Entry 8Y0R (electron microscopy, 2.52 A resolution); this record covers chains H and L of the 6 polymer chains in the assembly.

[Chain H]
Name: pOA2 VH
From: Sus scrofa
Sequence (123 residues; numbered 1 to 123; the number before each row is that of its first residue):
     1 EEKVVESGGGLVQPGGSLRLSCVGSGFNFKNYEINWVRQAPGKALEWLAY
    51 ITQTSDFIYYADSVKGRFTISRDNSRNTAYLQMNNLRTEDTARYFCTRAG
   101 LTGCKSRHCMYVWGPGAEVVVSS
Cystine bridges: Cys22-Cys96, Cys104-Cys109

[Chain L]
Name: pOA2 VL
From: Sus scrofa
Sequence (109 residues; numbered 1 to 109; the number before each row is that of its first residue):
     1 QTVIQEPAMSVSLGGTVTLTCGFISGSVTGTNYPSWFQQTPGQPPRLLIY
    51 YANSRPTEVPSRFSGAISGNKAALTITGAQAEDEADYFCCLYKTNNNILF
   101 GGGTHLTVL
Cystine bridges: Cys21-Cys89

[Interface between chain H and chain L]
Contacting residue pairs - 39 pairs, chain H then chain L:
  Gln39(H) - Gln39(L)  hydrogen bond
  Gln39(H) - Phe88(L)
  Ala44(H) - Phe88(L)  hydrophobic
  Ala44(H) - Gly101(L)
  Ala44(H) - Gly102(L)
  Leu45(H) - Pro45(L)  hydrophobic
  Leu45(H) - Phe100(L)
  Glu46(H) - Phe100(L)
  Trp47(H) - Asn95(L)
  Trp47(H) - Asn96(L)
  Trp47(H) - Asn97(L)
  Trp47(H) - Ile98(L)  hydrophobic
  Trp47(H) - Phe100(L)
  Tyr59(H) - Asn95(L)  hydrogen bond
  Tyr59(H) - Asn96(L)
  Tyr60(H) - Asn96(L)
  Ala61(H) - Asn96(L)
  Lys65(H) - Asn96(L)
  Phe95(H) - Pro44(L)  hydrophobic
  Phe95(H) - Pro45(L)
  Leu101(H) - Leu47(L)  hydrophobic
  Leu101(H) - Tyr50(L)
  Gly103(H) - Tyr50(L)
  Cys104(H) - Tyr50(L)  hydrophobic
  Cys104(H) - Tyr51(L)  hydrogen bond
  Ser106(H) - Tyr51(L)  hydrogen bond
  Arg107(H) - Asn95(L)  hydrogen bond (side chain-backbone)
  Arg107(H) - Ile98(L)
  His108(H) - Tyr33(L)
  His108(H) - Ser35(L)  hydrogen bond (backbone-side chain)
  His108(H) - Tyr92(L)
  Cys109(H) - Leu47(L)
  Met110(H) - Phe37(L)
  Met110(H) - Leu47(L)
  Tyr111(H) - Glu58(L)  hydrogen bond
  Trp113(H) - Phe37(L)  hydrophobic
  Trp113(H) - Pro45(L)
  Gly114(H) - Pro44(L)
  Pro115(H) - Pro44(L)  hydrophobic
Interface residues without a listed pair, chain H (25 interface residues in all): Val37, Asp62, Lys105
Interface residues without a listed pair, chain L (20 interface residues in all): Pro56

[Overview]
The interface between chain H and chain L involves 25 residues on one side and 20 on the other, with 7
hydrogen bonds. Among the polar pairs are Gln39(H)-Gln39(L), Tyr59(H)-Asn95(L) and Cys104(H)-Tyr51(L).
Here chain H is pOA2 VH and chain L is pOA2 VL, both from Sus scrofa. Entry 8Y0R (Complex of FMDV A/WH/CHA/09
and inter-serotype broadly neutralizing antibodies pOA-2) was determined by electron microscopy together with
8Y0Q from the same study.
